7MHT - chains D and A of the 3 polymer chains in the assembly; structure by X-ray diffraction, 2.87 A resolution.

# Chain D
Molecule: 12-nt DNA strand
Sequence (12 nucleotides; row label = number of the first residue in the row):
   422 CCATGAGCTGAC

# Chain A
Name: Cytosine-specific methyltransferase hhai
From: Haemophilus haemolyticus
Notes: EC 2.1.1.73
UniProtKB: P05102 (MTH1_HAEHA); residues 1-327 here = UniProt positions 1-327
Chain sequence (327 residues; each row starts with the number of its first residue):
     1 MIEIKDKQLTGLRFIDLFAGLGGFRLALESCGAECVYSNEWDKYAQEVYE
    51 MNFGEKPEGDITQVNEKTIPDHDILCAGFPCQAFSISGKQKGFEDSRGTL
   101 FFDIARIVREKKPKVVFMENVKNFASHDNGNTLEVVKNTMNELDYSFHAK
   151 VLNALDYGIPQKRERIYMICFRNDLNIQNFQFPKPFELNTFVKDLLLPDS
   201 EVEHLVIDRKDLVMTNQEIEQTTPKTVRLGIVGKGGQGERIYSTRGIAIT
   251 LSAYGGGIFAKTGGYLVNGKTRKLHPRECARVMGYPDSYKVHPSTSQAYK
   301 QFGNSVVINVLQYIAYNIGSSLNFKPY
Residues lining bound ligands: S-adenosylhomocysteine (SAH): Phe18, Ala19, Gly20, Leu21, Gly22, Gly23, Phe24, Asn39, Glu40, Trp41, Asp42, Asp60, Ile61, Thr62, Gly78, Pro80, Leu100, Tyr285, Asn304, Ser305, Val306
Swiss-Prot annotation at these positions:
  - active site: Cys81
  - mutagenesis: Cys81 (C81G: Cells die, loss of methyltransferase activity, binds DNA about 3-fold more tightly ...), Gln237 (Q237X: Decrease in enzyme activity due to 98%-99% loss of DNA-binding activity. No change in substrate specificity)

# Interface between chain D and chain A
Contacting residue pairs - 40 pairs, chain D then chain A:
  DA424(D) - Arg228(A)  sugar contact
  DT425(D) - Lys162(A)  phosphate contact
  DT425(D) - Thr226(A)  hydrogen bond to the phosphate
  DT425(D) - Arg228(A)  salt bridge to the phosphate
  DT425(D) - Arg240(A)  base contact
  DT425(D) - Tyr242(A)  hydrogen bond to the phosphate
  DG426(D) - Ile86(A)  hydrogen bond to the base
  DG426(D) - Ser87(A)  hydrogen bond to the base
  DG426(D) - Lys162(A)  phosphate contact
  DG426(D) - Gln237(A)  base contact
  DG426(D) - Arg240(A)  hydrogen bond to the base
  DG426(D) - Ile249(A)  phosphate contact
  DG426(D) - Thr250(A)  hydrogen bond to the phosphate
  DA427(D) - Gly78(A)  base contact
  DA427(D) - Phe79(A)  hydrogen bond to the base
  DA427(D) - Cys81(A)  hydrogen bond to the base
  DA427(D) - Ser85(A)  hydrogen bond to the phosphate
  DA427(D) - Glu119(A)  base contact
  DA427(D) - Val121(A)  phosphate contact
  DA427(D) - Arg163(A)  base contact
  DA427(D) - Arg165(A)  salt bridge to the phosphate
  DA427(D) - Thr250(A)  phosphate contact
  DA427(D) - Ser252(A)  phosphate contact
  DA427(D) - Ala253(A)  phosphate contact
  DA427(D) - Gly303(A)  sugar contact
  DA427(D) - Asn304(A)  sugar contact
  DA427(D) - Ser305(A)  base contact
  DG428(D) - Ser87(A)  sugar contact
  DG428(D) - Gly88(A)  sugar contact
  DG428(D) - Gln237(A)  base contact
  DG428(D) - Ser252(A)  phosphate contact
  DG428(D) - Ala253(A)  hydrogen bond to the phosphate
  DG428(D) - Tyr254(A)  hydrogen bond to the phosphate
  DG428(D) - Gly255(A)  base contact
  DG428(D) - Gly256(A)  hydrogen bond to the base
  DC429(D) - Arg97(A)  salt bridge to the phosphate
  DC429(D) - Tyr254(A)  hydrogen bond to the base
  DC429(D) - Gly255(A)  base contact
  DC429(D) - Gly256(A)  base contact
  DT430(D) - Lys89(A)  salt bridge to the phosphate
Interface residues without a listed pair, chain A (32 interface residues in all): Gln82, Asn120, Leu251

# In short
7 residues of chain D face 32 of chain A across their interface; the contacts include 13 hydrogen bonds and 4
salt bridges. Polar contacts include DG426(D)-Ile86(A), DG426(D)-Ser87(A) and DG426(D)-Arg240(A). Bound to
chain A: S-adenosylhomocysteine.
Chain D is a 12-nt DNA strand and chain A is Cytosine-specific methyltransferase hhai (Haemophilus
haemolyticus); the structure, Cytosine-specific methyltransferase hhai/DNA complex, was determined by X-ray
diffraction together with 9MHT and 8MHT from the same study.
